Entry 8WTN (electron microscopy, 2.95 A resolution); this record covers chains A and B.

Chain A (and B):
Name: ABC transporter G family member 16
Source organism: Arabidopsis thaliana
Notes: chain B of this document is another copy of the same molecule, construct and numbering; everything in this record applies to it too
UniProtKB: Q9M2V7 (AB16G_ARATH); residues 1-736 here = UniProt positions 1-736
Chain sequence (736 residues; each row starts with the number of its first residue):
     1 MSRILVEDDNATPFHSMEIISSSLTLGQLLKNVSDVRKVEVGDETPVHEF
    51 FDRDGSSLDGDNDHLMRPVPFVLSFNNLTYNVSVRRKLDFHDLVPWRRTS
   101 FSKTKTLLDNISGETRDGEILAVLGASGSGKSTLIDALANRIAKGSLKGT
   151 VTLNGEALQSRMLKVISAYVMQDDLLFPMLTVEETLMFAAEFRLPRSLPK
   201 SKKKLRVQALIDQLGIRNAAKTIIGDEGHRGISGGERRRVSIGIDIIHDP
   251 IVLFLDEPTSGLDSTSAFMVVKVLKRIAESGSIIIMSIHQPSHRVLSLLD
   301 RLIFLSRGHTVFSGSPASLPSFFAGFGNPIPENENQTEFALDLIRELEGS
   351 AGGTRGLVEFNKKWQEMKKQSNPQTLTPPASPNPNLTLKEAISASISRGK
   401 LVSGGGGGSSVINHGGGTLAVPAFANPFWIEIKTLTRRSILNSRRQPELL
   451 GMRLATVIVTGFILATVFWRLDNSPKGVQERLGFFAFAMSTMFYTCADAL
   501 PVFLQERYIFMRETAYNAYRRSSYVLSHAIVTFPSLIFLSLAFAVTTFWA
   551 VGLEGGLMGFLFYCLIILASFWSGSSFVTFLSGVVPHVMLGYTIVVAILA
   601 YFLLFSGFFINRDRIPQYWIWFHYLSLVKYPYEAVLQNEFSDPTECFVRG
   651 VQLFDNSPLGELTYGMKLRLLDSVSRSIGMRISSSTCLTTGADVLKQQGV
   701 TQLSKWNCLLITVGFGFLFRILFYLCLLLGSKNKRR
Unresolved in the structure: 1-66, 83-103, 372-385, 404-421, 734-736
Cystine bridges: Cys646-Cys687
Curated features (UniProtKB/Swiss-Prot):
  - binding site (ATP): Gly125 to Ser132

How chain A and chain B interact:
Contacting residue pairs - 103 pairs, chain A then chain B:
  Leu262(A) - Leu262(B)
  Ser264(A) - Ser264(B)
  Ser264(A) - Ser292(B)
  Thr265(A) - Gln290(B)
  Thr265(A) - Glu338(B)  hydrogen bond
  Gln290(A) - Thr265(B)
  Ser292(A) - Ser264(B)
  Arg294(A) - Glu338(B)  salt bridge
  Glu338(A) - Thr265(B)  hydrogen bond
  Glu338(A) - Arg294(B)  salt bridge
  Met452(A) - Leu590(B)  hydrophobic
  Thr460(A) - Tyr601(B)  hydrogen bond
  Ile463(A) - Tyr601(B)  hydrophobic
  Ile463(A) - Leu604(B)  hydrophobic
  Ile463(A) - Trp619(B)  hydrophobic
  Leu464(A) - Leu604(B)  hydrophobic
  Thr466(A) - Pro616(B)
  Thr466(A) - Tyr618(B)  hydrogen bond (backbone-side chain)
  Thr466(A) - Trp619(B)  hydrogen bond
  Val467(A) - Phe605(B)  hydrophobic
  Val467(A) - Ile610(B)  hydrophobic
  Val467(A) - Pro616(B)
  Val467(A) - Trp619(B)
  Phe468(A) - Leu604(B)  hydrophobic
  Phe468(A) - Ile610(B)  hydrophobic
  Trp469(A) - Tyr618(B)
  Asp472(A) - Arg614(B)  salt bridge
  Lys476(A) - Asn611(B)
  Lys476(A) - Arg614(B)
  Lys476(A) - Gln697(B)  hydrogen bond (side chain-backbone)
  Gly477(A) - Arg614(B)
  Glu480(A) - Phe609(B)
  Glu480(A) - Ile610(B)
  Glu480(A) - Arg614(B)  salt bridge
  Gly483(A) - Phe609(B)
  Phe487(A) - Ala600(B)
  Phe487(A) - Leu604(B)  hydrophobic
  Asp498(A) - Thr593(B)
  Pro501(A) - Met589(B)  hydrophobic
  Met589(A) - Pro501(B)  hydrophobic
  Met589(A) - Met589(B)  hydrophobic
  Met589(A) - Tyr592(B)  hydrophobic
  Leu590(A) - Met452(B)  hydrophobic
  Tyr592(A) - Met589(B)  hydrophobic
  Tyr592(A) - Tyr592(B)  hydrophobic
  Tyr592(A) - Thr593(B)
  Thr593(A) - Asp498(B)
  Thr593(A) - Tyr592(B)
  Ala600(A) - Phe487(B)
  Tyr601(A) - Thr460(B)  hydrogen bond
  Tyr601(A) - Ile463(B)  hydrophobic
  Leu604(A) - Ile463(B)  hydrophobic
  Leu604(A) - Leu464(B)  hydrophobic
  Leu604(A) - Phe468(B)  hydrophobic
  Leu604(A) - Phe487(B)  hydrophobic
  Phe605(A) - Val467(B)  hydrophobic
  Phe608(A) - Phe608(B)  hydrophobic
  Phe608(A) - Phe609(B)  hydrophobic
  Phe609(A) - Glu480(B)
  Phe609(A) - Gly483(B)
  Phe609(A) - Phe608(B)  hydrophobic
  Ile610(A) - Val467(B)  hydrophobic
  Ile610(A) - Phe468(B)  hydrophobic
  Ile610(A) - Glu480(B)
  Asn611(A) - Lys476(B)
  Arg614(A) - Asp472(B)  salt bridge
  Arg614(A) - Lys476(B)
  Arg614(A) - Gly477(B)
  Arg614(A) - Glu480(B)  salt bridge
  Pro616(A) - Thr466(B)
  Pro616(A) - Val467(B)
  Tyr618(A) - Thr466(B)  hydrogen bond (side chain-backbone)
  Tyr618(A) - Trp469(B)
  Trp619(A) - Ile463(B)  hydrophobic
  Trp619(A) - Thr466(B)  hydrogen bond
  Trp619(A) - Val467(B)
  Leu653(A) - Ser657(B)
  Leu653(A) - Pro658(B)
  Leu653(A) - Leu659(B)  hydrophobic
  Ser657(A) - Leu653(B)
  Pro658(A) - Leu688(B)
  Pro658(A) - Thr689(B)
  Leu659(A) - Leu653(B)  hydrophobic
  Leu659(A) - Val674(B)  hydrophobic
  Gly660(A) - Ile678(B)
  Leu662(A) - Ser677(B)
  Met666(A) - Ser677(B)  hydrogen bond (backbone-side chain)
  Leu670(A) - Ser673(B)
  Leu670(A) - Val674(B)  hydrophobic
  Leu670(A) - Ser677(B)
  Ser673(A) - Ser673(B)
  Val674(A) - Leu659(B)  hydrophobic
  Val674(A) - Leu670(B)  hydrophobic
  Arg676(A) - Met666(B)
  Ser677(A) - Leu662(B)
  Ser677(A) - Met666(B)
  Ser677(A) - Leu670(B)
  Ile678(A) - Leu659(B)  hydrophobic
  Ile678(A) - Gly660(B)
  Leu688(A) - Pro658(B)
  Leu688(A) - Leu659(B)  hydrophobic
  Thr689(A) - Pro658(B)
  Gln697(A) - Lys476(B)  hydrogen bond (backbone-side chain)
Other interface residues (no listed pair), chain A (68 interface residues in all): Gly261, Asp263, Thr456, Val459, Ser474, Gln479, Ala486, Tyr494, Val588, Val596, Asp613, Phe654, Ile682
Other interface residues (no listed pair), chain B (68 interface residues in all): Gly261, Asp263, Thr456, Val459, Ser474, Gln479, Ala486, Tyr494, Val588, Val596, Asp613, Phe654, Arg676, Ile682

Summary:
The chain A/chain B interface involves 68 residues from each chain, with 11 hydrogen bonds and 6 salt bridges.
Polar contacts include Arg294(A)-Glu338(B), Asp472(A)-Arg614(B) and Glu480(A)-Arg614(B). UniProt lists 8
ATP-binding residues on chain A.
Both chains are ABC transporter G family member 16 (Arabidopsis thaliana). Entry 8WTN (Cryo-EM structure of
jasmonic acid transporter ABCG16 in occluded conformation) was determined by electron microscopy together with
8WTM, 8WTO and 8WTP from the same study.
